2VJ1 - chains A and B; structure by X-ray diffraction, 2.25 A resolution.

[Chain A (and B)]
Protein: Sars coronavirus main proteinase
From: Human sars coronavirus
Notes: EC 3.4.34.-; chain B of this document is another copy of the same molecule, construct and numbering; everything in this record applies to it too
UniProt: A7J8L3 (A7J8L3_CVHSA); residues 2-304 here correspond to UniProt positions 3242-3544 (UniProt number = residue number + 3240)
Sequence (309 residues; each row starts with the number of its first residue):
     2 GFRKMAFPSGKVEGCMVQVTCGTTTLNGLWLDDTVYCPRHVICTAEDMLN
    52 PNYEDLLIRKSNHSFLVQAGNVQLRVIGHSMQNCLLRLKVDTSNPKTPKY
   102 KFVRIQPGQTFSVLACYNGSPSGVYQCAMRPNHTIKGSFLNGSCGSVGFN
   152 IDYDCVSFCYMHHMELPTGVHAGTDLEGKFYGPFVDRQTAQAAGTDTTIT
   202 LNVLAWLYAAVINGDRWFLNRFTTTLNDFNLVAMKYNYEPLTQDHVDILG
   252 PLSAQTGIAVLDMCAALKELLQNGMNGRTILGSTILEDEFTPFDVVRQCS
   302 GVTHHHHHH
Disordered / not traced: 302-310
Small-molecule neighbours: benzoic acid (BEZ): H41, M49, C145, H164, M165, V186, D187, R188, Q189
Reported in the primary citation:
  - binding site for 4-(dimethylamino)benzoic acid: N142, G143, C145
  - conformationally variable residues (loop rearrangement, side-chain flip): G2, F3, G138 to C145, M165, E166
  - contacts within the chain: G2-C300 (hydrogen bond), V114-F140 (hydrophobic contact), A116-F140 (hydrophobic contact), Y126-F140 (hydrophobic contact), F140-H163 (pi stacking), F140-Y161 (hydrophobic contact), E166-H172 (hydrogen bond), F140-H172 (hydrophobic contact)
  - binding site for benzoic acid: M49, C145, M165
  - binding site for dimethyl sulfoxide: K5
  - catalytic residues: H41, C145 (citing earlier work)
  - catalytic residues: H41

[Interface between chain A and chain B]
Pairs across the interface (58):
  G2(A) with F140(B)
  F3(A) with G138(B); S139(B); F140(B)
  R4(A) with K5(B); Y126(B); Q127(B); C128(B); K137(B); G138(B); F140(B); E290(B), salt bridge
  K5(A) with Y126(B)
  M6(A) with G124(B); V125(B); Y126(B), hydrophobic; F140(B), hydrophobic
  A7(A) with G124(B); V125(B), hydrogen bond (backbone-backbone)
  F8(A) with V125(B)
  P9(A) with S10(B); E14(B); P122(B), hydrophobic; S123(B); G124(B)
  S10(A) with P9(B); S10(B), hydrogen bond (backbone-side chain); E14(B), hydrogen bond (backbone-side chain)
  G11(A) with G11(B); E14(B), hydrogen bond (backbone-side chain)
  E14(A) with P9(B); S10(B), hydrogen bond (side chain-backbone); G11(B), hydrogen bond (side chain-backbone)
  L115(A) with P9(B), hydrophobic
  P122(A) with P9(B)
  S123(A) with P9(B)
  G124(A) with M6(B); A7(B); P9(B)
  V125(A) with M6(B); A7(B), hydrogen bond (backbone-backbone); F8(B); V125(B), hydrophobic
  Y126(A) with R4(B); K5(B); M6(B), hydrophobic
  Q127(A) with R4(B), hydrogen bond (backbone-side chain)
  C128(A) with R4(B)
  K137(A) with F3(B); R4(B), hydrogen bond (backbone-side chain)
  G138(A) with R4(B)
  S139(A) with Q299(B)
  L141(A) with Q299(B); C300(B)
  T285(A) with I286(B)
  I286(A) with T285(B)
  E290(A) with R4(B), salt bridge
  Q299(A) with F140(B)
Also at the interface, not in a pair above, chain A (29 interface residues in all): K12, A129
Also at the interface, not in a pair above, chain B (31 interface residues in all): K12, L115, A116, A129, S301

[Overview]
29 residues of chain A and 31 residues of chain B are in contact; the contacts include 9 hydrogen bonds and 2
salt bridges. Polar contacts include R4(A)-E290(B), S10(A)-S10(B) and S10(A)-E14(B). Chain A binds benzoic
acid. From the paper: catalytic residues H41(A) and C145(A); a binding site for 4-(dimethylamino)benzoic acid
at N142(A), G143(A) and C145(A).
Both chains are Sars coronavirus main proteinase (Human sars coronavirus). Entry 2VJ1 (A Structural View of
the Inactivation of the SARS-Coronavirus Main Proteinase by Benzotriazole Esters) was determined by X-ray
diffraction (same publication as 2V6N).
